7Q6C - chains A and L of the 4 polymer chains in the assembly; structure by X-ray diffraction, 2.29 A resolution.

[Chain A]
Molecule: Complement component C6
Organism: Homo sapiens
Reference sequence: P13671 (CO6_HUMAN); residues 769-934 here = UniProt positions 769-934
Sequence (166 residues; numbered 769 to 934; the number before each row is that of its first residue):
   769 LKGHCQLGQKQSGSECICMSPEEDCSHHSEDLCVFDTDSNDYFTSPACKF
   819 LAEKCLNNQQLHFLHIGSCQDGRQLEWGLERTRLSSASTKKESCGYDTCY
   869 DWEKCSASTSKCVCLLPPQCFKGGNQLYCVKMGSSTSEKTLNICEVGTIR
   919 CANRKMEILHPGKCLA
Disordered / not traced: 769-771
Disulfides: Cys773-Cys784, Cys786-Cys823, Cys793-Cys816, Cys801-Cys837, Cys862-Cys873, Cys867-Cys880, Cys882-Cys919, Cys888-Cys912, Cys897-Cys932
Construct notes: engineered mutation Ala855 (Asn in P13671)
What the authors report for this chain:
  - specificity-determining residues: Ser876, Lys879, Glu913 (proposed by the authors, not directly observed)

[Chain L]
Molecule: CP010 light chain
Organism: Mus musculus
Sequence (219 residues; each row starts with the number of its first residue):
     1 DVVLTQTPSTLSVTPGQPASISCRSSQSLLNDVGNTYLYWYLQKPGQSPQ
    51 LLIYLVSDLGSGVPNRFSGSGSGTDFTLKISRVEAEDVGIYYCMQASHAP
   101 YTFGQGTNLEIKRTVAAPSVFIFPPSDEQLKSGTASVVCLLNNFYPREAK
   151 VQWKVDNALQSGNSQESVTEQDSKDSTYSLSSTLTLSKADYEKHKVYACE
   201 VTHQGLSSPVTKSFNRGEC
Disulfides: Cys23-Cys93, Cys139-Cys199

[Chain A / chain L interface]
Residue-residue contacts - 20 pairs, chain A then chain L:
  Arg841(A) - Asp32(L)
  Arg841(A) - Val33(L)
  Gln842(A) - Asp32(L)
  Gln842(A) - Val33(L)
  Lys872(A) - Tyr54(L)
  Ser874(A) - Asp58(L)  hydrogen bond
  Ala875(A) - Asp58(L)  hydrogen bond (backbone-side chain)
  Ser876(A) - Ser57(L)  hydrogen bond
  Ser876(A) - Asp58(L)  hydrogen bond
  Lys879(A) - Val33(L)  hydrogen bond (side chain-backbone)
  Lys879(A) - Gly34(L)
  Lys879(A) - Asn35(L)  hydrogen bond
  Val881(A) - Asn35(L)
  Val881(A) - Leu55(L)  hydrophobic
  Cys882(A) - Asn35(L)
  Cys882(A) - Tyr37(L)  hydrogen bond (backbone-side chain)
  Leu884(A) - Tyr37(L)
  Leu884(A) - Tyr39(L)
  Leu884(A) - Ala96(L)  hydrophobic
  Pro886(A) - Tyr101(L)
Also at the interface, not in a pair above, chain A (17 interface residues in all): Trp845, Thr877, Cys880, Leu883, Gln887, Cys919
From the paper, about this interface:
  - specific contacts: Arg841(A)-Asp32(L) (water-mediated contact), Cys873(A)-Tyr54(L), Ser874(A)-Asp58(L) (hydrogen bond), Ser876(A)-Asp58(L) (hydrogen bond), Lys879(A)-Asn35(L), Cys882(A)-Tyr37(L) (backbone contact)
  - epitope / paratope residues, chain A: Arg841(A), Cys873(A), Ser874(A), Ser876(A), Lys879(A), Cys882(A)
  - epitope / paratope residues, chain L: Asp32(L), Asn35(L), Tyr37(L), Tyr54(L), Leu55(L), Asp58(L)

[Overview]
17 residues of chain A face 12 of chain L across their interface; the contacts include 7 hydrogen bonds. Polar
contacts include Ser874(A)-Asp58(L), Ala875(A)-Asp58(L) and Ser876(A)-Ser57(L). The paper describes a
water-mediated contact between Arg841(A) and Asp32(L); contacts between Cys873(A) and Tyr54(L) and Lys879(A)
and Asn35(L); hydrogen bonds between Ser874(A) and Asp58(L) and Ser876(A) and Asp58(L). The paper reports
epitope/paratope residues Arg841(A), Cys873(A) and Asp32(L) among others; specificity determinants Ser876(A),
Lys879(A) and Glu913(A).
Here chain A is Complement component C6 (Homo sapiens) and chain L is CP010 light chain (Mus musculus). Entry
7Q6C (complement C6 FIM1-2 bound to CP010 antibody) was determined by X-ray diffraction.
